4UO2 - chains B and E of the 6 polymer chains in the assembly; structure by X-ray diffraction, 2.70 A resolution.

== Chain B ==
Protein: H3 haemagglutinin HA2 chain
Reference sequence: C3TUR9 (C3TUR9_9INFA); residues 1-172 here correspond to UniProt positions 347-518 (UniProt number = residue number + 346)
Amino-acid sequence (172 residues; numbered 1 to 172; the number before each row is that of its first residue):
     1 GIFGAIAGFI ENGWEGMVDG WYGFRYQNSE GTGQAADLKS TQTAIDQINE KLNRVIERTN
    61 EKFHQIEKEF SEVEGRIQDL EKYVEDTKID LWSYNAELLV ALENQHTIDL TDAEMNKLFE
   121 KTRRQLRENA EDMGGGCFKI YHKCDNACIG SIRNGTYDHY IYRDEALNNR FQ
Covalently attached groups: glycan linked to Asn-154
Reported in the primary citation:
  - post-translational modification sites: Asn-154 (proposed by the authors, not directly observed)

== Chain E ==
Protein: H3 haemagglutinin HA1 chain
Reference sequence: C3TUR9 (C3TUR9_9INFA); residues 1-329 here correspond to UniProt positions 18-346 (UniProt number = residue number + 17)
Amino-acid sequence (329 residues; numbered 1 to 329; the number before each row is that of its first residue):
     1 SQNPISNNNT ATLCLGHHAV ANGTLVKTIS DDQIEVTNAT ELVQSISMGK ICNNSYRILD
    61 GRNCTLIDAM LGDPHCDVFQ YENWDLFIER SSAFSNCYPY DIPDYASLRS IVASSGTLEF
   121 TAEGFTWTGV TQNGRSGACK RGSADSFFSR LNWLTKSGNS YPTLNVTMPN NKNFDKLYIW
   181 GIHHPSSNQE QTKLYIQESG RVTVSTKRSQ QTIIPNIGSR PWVRGQSGRI SIYWTIVKPG
   241 DILMINSNGN LVAPRGYFKL KTGKSSVMRS DVPIDICVSE CITPNGSISN EKPFQNVNKV
   301 TYGKCPKYIR QNTLKLATGM RNVPEKQIR
Disordered / not traced: 326-329
Disulfides: Cys-52/Cys-277, Cys-64/Cys-76, Cys-97/Cys-139, Cys-281/Cys-305
Covalently attached groups: N-acetylglucosamine (NAG) linked to Asn-8, Asn-22, Asn-38, Asn-53, Asn-63, Asn-285; glycan linked to Asn-165
Reported in the primary citation:
  - binding site for beta-D-galactopyranose: Gln-226
  - specificity-determining residues: Trp-222

== Interface between chain B and chain E ==
Residue-residue contacts (11; chain B residue first):
  Gln-47(B) / Ser-30(E)  hydrogen bond
  Arg-54(B) / Lys-27(E)  hydrogen bond (backbone-side chain)
  Arg-54(B) / Thr-28(E)
  Arg-54(B) / Ile-29(E)  hydrogen bond (side chain-backbone)
  Arg-54(B) / Ser-30(E)  hydrogen bond (side chain-backbone)
  Arg-54(B) / Asp-31(E)
  Arg-54(B) / Asp-32(E)  salt bridge
  Glu-103(B) / Ile-29(E)
  His-106(B) / Ile-29(E)
  His-106(B) / Ser-30(E)  hydrogen bond
  Tyr-160(B) / Ser-1(E)
Also at the interface, not in a pair above, chain B (7 interface residues in all): Asp-46, Val-55

== In short ==
The chain B/chain E interface involves 7 residues from each chain; the contacts include 5 hydrogen bonds and 1
salt bridge. Among the polar pairs are Arg-54(B)/Asp-32(E), Gln-47(B)/Ser-30(E) and Arg-54(B)/Lys-27(E).
Covalently linked N-acetylglucosamine: at Asn-8(E), Asn-22(E), Asn-38(E), Asn-53(E), Asn-63(E) and Asn-285(E).
From the paper: a binding site for beta-D-galactopyranose at Gln-226(E); the specificity determinant
Trp-222(E).
Here chain B is H3 haemagglutinin HA2 chain and chain E is H3 haemagglutinin HA1 chain. Entry 4UO2 (Structure
of the A_Equine_Richmond_07 H3 haemagglutinin in complex with Sialyl Lewis X) was determined by X-ray
diffraction, deposited together with 4UNW, 4UNX, 4UNY, 4UNZ, 4UO0, 4UO1 and 8 further entries.
